PDB entry 7Y5A | electron microscopy, 3.50 A resolution | chains C and F of the 7 polymer chains in the assembly

# Chain C
Protein: ATP synthase subunit alpha
Organism: Mycolicibacterium smegmatis
Notes: EC 7.1.2.2
UniProt: A0R202 (ATPA_MYCS2); residue numbers follow UniProt; this construct covers 1-548
Chain sequence (548 residues; each row starts with the number of its first residue):
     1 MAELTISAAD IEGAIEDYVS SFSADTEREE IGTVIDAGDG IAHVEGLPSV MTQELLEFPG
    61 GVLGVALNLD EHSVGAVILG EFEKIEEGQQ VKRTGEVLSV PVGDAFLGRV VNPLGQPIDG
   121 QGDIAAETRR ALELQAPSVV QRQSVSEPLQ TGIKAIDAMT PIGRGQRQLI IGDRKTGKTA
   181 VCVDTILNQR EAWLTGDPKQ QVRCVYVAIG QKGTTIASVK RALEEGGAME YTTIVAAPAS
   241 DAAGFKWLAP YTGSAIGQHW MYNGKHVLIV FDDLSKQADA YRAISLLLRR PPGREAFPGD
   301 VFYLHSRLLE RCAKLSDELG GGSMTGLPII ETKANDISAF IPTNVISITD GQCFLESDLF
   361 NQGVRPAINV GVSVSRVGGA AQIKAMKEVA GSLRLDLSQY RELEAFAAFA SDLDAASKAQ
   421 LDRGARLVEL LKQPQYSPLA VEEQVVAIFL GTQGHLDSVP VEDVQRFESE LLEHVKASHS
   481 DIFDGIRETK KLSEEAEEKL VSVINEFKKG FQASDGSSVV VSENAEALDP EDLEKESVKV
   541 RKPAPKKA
Unresolved in the structure: 1-28, 411-413, 521-548
Residues lining bound ligands: ATP (adenosine-5'-triphosphate): Asp173, Arg174, Lys175, Thr176, Gly177, Lys178, Thr179, Ala180, Phe360, Arg365, Gln433, Pro434, Gln435
Curated features (UniProtKB/Swiss-Prot):
  - binding site (ATP): Gly172 to Thr179
  - site: Ser373 (Required for activity)

# Chain F
Protein: ATP synthase subunit beta
Organism: Mycolicibacterium smegmatis
Notes: EC 7.1.2.2
UniProt: A0R200 (ATPB_MYCS2); numbering as in UniProt (aligned over 2-475)
Chain sequence (481 residues; each row starts with the number of its first residue; numbers below 1 keep their minus sign (Met-5 is residue -5)):
    -5 MHHHHHHTAT AEKTAGRVVR ITGPVVDVEF PRGSVPELFN ALHAEITFGA LAKTLTLEVA
    55 QHLGDSLVRC ISMQPTDGLV RGVEVTDTGA SISVPVGDGV KGHVFNALGD CLDDPGYGKD
   115 FEHWSIHRKP PAFSDLEPRT EMLETGLKVV DLLTPYVRGG KIALFGGAGV GKTVLIQEMI
   175 NRIARNFGGT SVFAGVGERT REGNDLWVEL ADANVLKDTA LVFGQMDEPP GTRMRVALSA
   235 LTMAEFFRDE QGQDVLLFID NIFRFTQAGS EVSTLLGRMP SAVGYQPTLA DEMGELQERI
   295 TSTRGRSITS MQAVYVPADD YTDPAPATTF AHLDATTELS RAVFSKGIFP AVDPLASSST
   355 ILDPAIVGDE HYRVAQEVIR ILQRYKDLQD IIAILGIDEL SEEDKQLVNR ARRIERFLSQ
   415 NMMAAEQFTG QPGSTVPLKE TIEAFDKLTK GEFDHLPEQA FFLIGGLDDL AKKAESLGAK
   475 L
Unresolved in the structure: -5 to 7, 472-475
Differences from the reference sequence: initiating methionine (-5); expression tag (-4 to 1)
Residues lining bound ligands: ADP (adenosine-5'-diphosphate): Gly163, Val164, Gly165, Lys166, Thr167, Val168, Arg193, Phe338, Phe343, Met416, Ala419, Phe422

# Interface between chain C and chain F
Pairs across the interface - 46 pairs, chain C then chain F:
  Leu47(C) - Arg75(F)
  Pro48(C) - Arg75(F)  hydrogen bond (backbone-side chain)
  Val50(C) - Val74(F)
  Met51(C) - Phe42(F)  hydrophobic
  Met51(C) - Leu73(F)
  Thr52(C) - Ile15(F)
  Thr52(C) - Thr70(F)
  Thr52(C) - Gly72(F)
  Thr52(C) - Leu73(F)  hydrogen bond (side chain-backbone)
  Gln53(C) - Asp71(F)
  Asn68(C) - Thr16(F)
  Leu69(C) - Ile15(F)  hydrogen bond (backbone-backbone)
  Leu69(C) - Arg75(F)
  Asp70(C) - Arg14(F)  salt bridge
  Asp70(C) - Arg75(F)  hydrogen bond (backbone-side chain)
  Glu71(C) - Arg14(F)  salt bridge
  Val74(C) - Arg75(F)
  Glu133(C) - Asp71(F)
  Gln135(C) - Asp221(F)
  Ser138(C) - Leu106(F)
  Val139(C) - Thr194(F)
  Val139(C) - Asn198(F)  hydrogen bond (backbone-side chain)
  Val140(C) - Leu106(F)  hydrophobic
  Arg142(C) - Thr194(F)
  Arg142(C) - Asn198(F)
  Pro292(C) - Gly278(F)
  Arg294(C) - Ala312(F)
  Arg294(C) - Asp314(F)  salt bridge
  Arg294(C) - Asp317(F)  salt bridge
  Gly299(C) - Glu265(F)
  Asp300(C) - Glu265(F)
  Phe302(C) - Arg258(F)
  Tyr303(C) - Glu222(F)
  Tyr303(C) - Arg227(F)
  Ser306(C) - Met220(F)  hydrogen bond (side chain-backbone)
  Glu310(C) - Arg193(F)
  Glu310(C) - Thr194(F)  hydrogen bond (side chain-backbone)
  Glu310(C) - Met220(F)
  Ile337(C) - Arg335(F)
  Ser347(C) - Ala162(F)
  Ser347(C) - Arg193(F)
  Ile348(C) - Arg193(F)  hydrogen bond (backbone-side chain)
  Thr349(C) - Arg193(F)  hydrogen bond (backbone-side chain)
  Asp350(C) - Arg195(F)  salt bridge
  Arg376(C) - Phe422(F)
  Val377(C) - Arg195(F)
Interface residues without a listed pair, chain C (45 interface residues in all): Ser49, Leu67, Ser73, Leu134, Ala136, Arg167, Pro291, Gly293, Ser338, Ala339, Thr343, Asn344, Ile346
Interface residues without a listed pair, chain F (40 interface residues in all): Val13, Leu45, Pro69, Gly197, Gln219, Pro223, Gln261, Pro274, Val277, Tyr309, Pro311, Asp313

# Overview
Chain C and chain F form an interface of 45 and 40 residues respectively, with 9 hydrogen bonds and 5 salt
bridges. Polar contacts include Asp70(C)-Arg14(F), Glu71(C)-Arg14(F) and Arg294(C)-Asp314(F). Chain C binds
ATP. Ligands of chain F: ADP.
Chain C is ATP synthase subunit alpha and chain F is ATP synthase subunit beta, both from Mycolicibacterium
smegmatis; the structure, Cryo-EM structure of the Mycolicibacterium smegmatis F1-ATPase, was determined by
electron microscopy together with 7Y5B, 7Y5C and 7Y5D from the same study.
